Entry 2QYF (X-ray diffraction, 2.30 A resolution); this record covers chains A and B of the 3 polymer chains in the assembly.

Chain A:
Name: Mitotic spindle assembly checkpoint protein MAD2A
From: Homo sapiens
UniProtKB: Q13257 (MD2L1_HUMAN); numbering as in UniProt (aligned over 1-205)
Chain sequence (206 residues; row label = number of the first residue in the row; numbering starts at 0):
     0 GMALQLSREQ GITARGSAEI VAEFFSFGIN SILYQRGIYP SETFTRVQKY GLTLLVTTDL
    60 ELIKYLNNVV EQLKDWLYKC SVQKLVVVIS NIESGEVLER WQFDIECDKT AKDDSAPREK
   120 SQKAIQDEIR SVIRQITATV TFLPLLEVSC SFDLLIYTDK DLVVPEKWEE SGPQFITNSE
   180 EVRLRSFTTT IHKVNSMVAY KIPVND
Not modelled in the structure: 0-8
Sequence notes: expression tag (0); engineered mutation Ala13 (Leu in Q13257)
Modified / non-standard residues: Mse196 (selenomethionine; parent Met)
Swiss-Prot annotation at these positions:
  - region: Ser195 to Asp205 (Required for assuming the closed conformation and for interaction with CDC20)
  - modified residue: Ala2 (N-acetylalanine), Ser6 (Phosphoserine), Ser130 (Phosphoserine), Ser170 (Phosphoserine), Ser178 (Phosphoserine), Ser185 (Phosphoserine), Ser195 (Phosphoserine)
  - mutagenesis: Trp75 (W75A: Prevents interaction with CDC20 and leads to formation of the closed conformation; when associated with A-133), Arg133 (R133A: Prevents aggregation and promotes formation of monomeric protein that slowly interconverts between the open and closed conformation), Leu153 (L153A: Leads to formation of the closed conformation; when associated with A-133), Tyr156 (Y156A: Leads to formation of the closed conformation; when associated with A-133), Ser170 (S170A: Reduces phosphorylation on serine residues; when associated with A-178. Abolishes phosphorylation on serine residues; when associated with A-178 and A-195 ...), Ser178 (S178A: Reduces phosphorylation on serine residues; when associated with A-170. Abolishes phosphorylation on serine residues; when associated with A-170 and A-195 ...), Phe186 (F186A: Prevents formation of the closed conformation and interaction with CDC20; when associated with A-133), Thr188 (T188A: Prevents formation of the closed conformation and interaction with CDC20; when associated with A-133), His191 (H191A: Prevents formation of the closed conformation and interaction with CDC20; when associated with A-133), Ser195 (S195A: Abolishes phosphorylation on serine residues; when associated with A-170 and A-178; S195D: Binds to the N and C-terminus of MAD1L1 ...), Val197 (V197A: Prevents formation of the closed conformation and interaction with CDC20; when associated with A-133), Tyr199 (Y199A: Prevents formation of the closed conformation and interaction with CDC20; when associated with A-133)
Disulfides: Cys79-Cys106
Reported in the primary citation:
  - mutagenesis - L13A: unchanged binding to p31comet
  - mutagenesis - L13A: unchanged binding to Cdc20
  - mutagenesis - L13A: decreased stability (proposed by the authors, not directly observed)
  - contacts within the chain: Arg35-Glu98 (salt bridge)

Chain B:
Name: MAD2L1-binding protein
From: Homo sapiens
UniProtKB: Q15013 (MD2BP_HUMAN); residues 36-274 here = UniProt positions 36-274
Chain sequence (240 residues; numbered 35 to 274; the number before each row is that of its first residue):
    35 MTSSTQEPLN ASEAFCPRDC MVPVVFPGPV SQEGCCQFTC ELLKHIMYQR QQLPLPYEQL
    95 KHFYRKPSPQ AEEMLKKKPR ATTEVSSRKC QQALAELESV LSHLEDFFAR TLVPRVLILL
   155 GGNALSPKEF YELDLSLLAP YSVDQSLSTA ACLRRLFRAI FMADAFSELQ APPLMGTVVM
   215 AQGHRNCGED WFRPKLNYRV PSRGHKLTVT LSCGRPSIRT TAWEDYIWFQ APVTFKGFRE
Not modelled in the structure: 35-53, 65, 97-123, 175-177, 273-274
Sequence notes: expression tag (35)
Modified / non-standard residues: Mse35, Mse108 (selenomethionine); Mse55, Mse81, Mse196, Mse209, Mse214 (selenomethionine; parent Met)
Swiss-Prot annotation at these positions:
  - region: Ala45 to Lys78 (Interaction with MAD2L1)
  - modified residue: Ser102 (Phosphoserine)
  - mutagenesis: Gln83 (Q83A: Loss of interaction with MAD2L1 and disruption of ability to overcome spindle checkpoint-dependent mitotic arrest; when associated with A-191), Phe191 (F191A: Loss of interaction with MAD2L1 and disruption of ability to overcome spindle checkpoint-dependent mitotic arrest; when associated with A-83)
Reported in the primary citation:
  - contacts within the chain: Arg84-Glu163 (salt bridge)
  - mutagenesis - Q83A/F191A: abolished binding to endogenous Mad2 protein
  - mutagenesis - Q83A/F191A: abolished signaling in response to nocodazole

Interface between chain A and chain B:
Residue-residue contacts - 38 pairs, chain A then chain B:
  Tyr33(A) - Gln93(B)
  Arg45(A) - Leu89(B)
  Arg45(A) - Gln93(B)  hydrogen bond (side chain-backbone)
  Arg45(A) - His96(B)
  Thr52(A) - Pro88(B)
  Thr52(A) - Leu89(B)
  Lys122(A) - Gln204(B)  hydrogen bond
  Asp126(A) - Leu203(B)
  Glu127(A) - Leu203(B)
  Arg129(A) - Leu203(B)
  Arg133(A) - Gln83(B)  hydrogen bond
  Arg133(A) - Gln85(B)
  Arg133(A) - Phe200(B)  hydrogen bond (side chain-backbone)
  Arg133(A) - Glu202(B)  hydrogen bond (side chain-backbone)
  Gln134(A) - Phe195(B)
  Thr136(A) - Tyr82(B)
  Thr136(A) - Pro90(B)
  Ala137(A) - His79(B)
  Ala137(A) - Gln83(B)
  Ala137(A) - Phe195(B)  hydrophobic
  Thr138(A) - Phe195(B)
  Thr140(A) - Arg188(B)
  Thr140(A) - Phe191(B)
  Phe141(A) - Arg188(B)
  Phe141(A) - Phe191(B)
  Phe141(A) - Arg192(B)
  Phe141(A) - Phe195(B)  hydrophobic
  Glu179(A) - Arg192(B)  salt bridge
  Val181(A) - Phe195(B)  hydrophobic
  Arg182(A) - Phe195(B)
  Leu183(A) - Phe195(B)  hydrophobic
  Arg184(A) - Asp198(B)  salt bridge
  Arg184(A) - Ala199(B)  hydrogen bond (side chain-backbone)
  Arg184(A) - Phe200(B)  hydrogen bond (side chain-backbone)
  Arg184(A) - Ser201(B)
  Tyr199(A) - Arg192(B)
  Asp205(A) - Ala185(B)
  Asp205(A) - Arg188(B)  hydrogen bond (backbone-side chain)
Interface residues without a listed pair, chain A (25 interface residues in all): Leu54, Ser130, Leu142, Leu144
Interface residues without a listed pair, chain B (24 interface residues in all): Pro61, Leu187, Ala205
From the paper, about this interface:
  - residue pairs: Thr138(A)-Phe195(B) (hydrophobic contact), Thr140(A)-Phe191(B) (hydrophobic contact), Phe141(A)-Phe195(B) (hydrophobic contact), Val181(A)-Phe195(B) (hydrophobic contact), Arg188(B)-Asp205(A)
  - interface residues, chain A: Ser130(A), Arg133(A), Gln134(A), Arg184(A)
  - interface residues, chain B: Gln83(B), Gln85(B), Arg192(B), Asp198(B), Ala199(B)

Summary:
Chain A and chain B form an interface of 25 and 24 residues respectively, with 8 hydrogen bonds and 2 salt
bridges. Polar pairs include Glu179(A)-Arg192(B), Arg184(A)-Asp198(B) and Arg45(A)-Gln93(B). The authors
report hydrophobic contacts between Thr138(A) and Phe195(B), Thr140(A) and Phe191(B) and Phe141(A) and
Phe195(B) among others; a contact between Arg188(B) and Asp205(A). From the paper: L13A of chain A reduces
stability; interface residues Ser130(A), Arg133(A) and Gln83(B) among others.
Chain A is Mitotic spindle assembly checkpoint protein MAD2A and chain B is MAD2L1-binding protein, both from
Homo sapiens; the structure, Crystal structure of the Mad2/p31(comet)/Mad2-binding peptide ternary complex,
was determined by X-ray diffraction.
